PDB entry 9JO2 | electron microscopy, 3.00 A resolution | chains I and K of the 11 polymer chains in the assembly

== Chain I ==
Molecule: 146-nt DNA strand
Organism: Escherichia coli K-12
Sequence (146 nucleotides; row label = number of the first residue in the row):
     2 TCGAGAATCC CGGTGCCGAG GCCGCTCAAT TGGTCGTAGA CAGCTCTAGC ACCGCTTAAA
    62 CGCACGTACG CGCTGTCCCC CGCGTTTTAA CCGCCAAGGG GATTACTCCC TAGTCTCCAG
   122 GCACGTGTCA GATATATACA TCCGAT

== Chain K ==
Protein: ISWI chromatin-remodeling complex ATPase ISW1
Organism: Saccharomyces cerevisiae S288C
Notes: EC 3.6.4.-
UniProtKB: P38144 (ISW1_YEAST); residue numbers follow UniProt; this construct covers 69-1129
Sequence (1061 residues; numbered 69 to 1129; the number before each row is that of its first residue):
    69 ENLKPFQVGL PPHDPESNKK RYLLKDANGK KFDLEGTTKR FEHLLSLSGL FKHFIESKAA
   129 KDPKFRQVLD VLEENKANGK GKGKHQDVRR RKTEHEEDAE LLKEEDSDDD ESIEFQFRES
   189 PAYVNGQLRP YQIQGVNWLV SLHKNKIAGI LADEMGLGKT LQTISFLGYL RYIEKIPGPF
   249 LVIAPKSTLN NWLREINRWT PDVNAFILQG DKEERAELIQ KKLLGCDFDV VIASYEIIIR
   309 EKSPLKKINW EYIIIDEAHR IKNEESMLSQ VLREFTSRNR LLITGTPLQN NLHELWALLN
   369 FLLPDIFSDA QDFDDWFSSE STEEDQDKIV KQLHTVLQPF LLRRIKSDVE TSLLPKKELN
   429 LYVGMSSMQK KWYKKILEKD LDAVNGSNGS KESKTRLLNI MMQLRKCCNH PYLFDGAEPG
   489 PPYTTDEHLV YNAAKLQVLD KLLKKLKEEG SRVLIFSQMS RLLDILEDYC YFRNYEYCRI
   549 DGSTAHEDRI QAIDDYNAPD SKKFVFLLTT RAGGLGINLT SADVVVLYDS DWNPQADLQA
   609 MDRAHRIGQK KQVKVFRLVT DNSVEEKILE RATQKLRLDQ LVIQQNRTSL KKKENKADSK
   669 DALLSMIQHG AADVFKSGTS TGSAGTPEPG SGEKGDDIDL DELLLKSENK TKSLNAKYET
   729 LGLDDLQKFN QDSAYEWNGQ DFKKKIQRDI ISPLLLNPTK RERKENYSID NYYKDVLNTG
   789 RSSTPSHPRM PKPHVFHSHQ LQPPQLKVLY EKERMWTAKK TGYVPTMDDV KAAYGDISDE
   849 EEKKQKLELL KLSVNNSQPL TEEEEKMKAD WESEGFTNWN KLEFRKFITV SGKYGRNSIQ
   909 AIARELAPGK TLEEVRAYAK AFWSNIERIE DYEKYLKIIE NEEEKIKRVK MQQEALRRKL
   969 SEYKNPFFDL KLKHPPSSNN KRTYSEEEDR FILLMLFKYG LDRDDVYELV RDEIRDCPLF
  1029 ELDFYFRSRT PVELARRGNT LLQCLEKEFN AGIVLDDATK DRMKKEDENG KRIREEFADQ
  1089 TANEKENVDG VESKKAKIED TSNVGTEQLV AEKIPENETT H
Disordered / not traced: 69-80, 95-99, 141-180, 388-391, 448-464, 659-1129
Curated features (UniProtKB/Swiss-Prot):
  - motif: Asp324 to His327 (DEAH box)
  - binding site (ATP): Asp221 to Thr228
  - modified residue: Thr694 (Phosphothreonine), Ser846 (Phosphoserine)
  - mutagenesis: Lys227 (K227A: Abolishes ATPase activity)

== Chain I / chain K interface ==
Pairs across the interface (23; chain I residue first):
  DG16(I) - Ser311(K)  hydrogen bond to the phosphate
  DG16(I) - Lys315(K)  salt bridge to the phosphate
  DC17(I) - Lys314(K)  salt bridge to the phosphate
  DG94(I) - Arg328(K)  hydrogen bond to the phosphate
  DG94(I) - Met335(K)  phosphate contact
  DC95(I) - Arg328(K)  salt bridge to the phosphate
  DC95(I) - Ser334(K)  phosphate contact
  DC95(I) - Met335(K)  hydrogen bond to the phosphate
  DC95(I) - Leu336(K)  hydrogen bond to the phosphate
  DC96(I) - Lys330(K)  phosphate contact
  DC96(I) - Asn331(K)  phosphate contact
  DC96(I) - Arg579(K)  hydrogen bond to the phosphate
  DA97(I) - Lys330(K)  salt bridge to the phosphate
  DA97(I) - Asn358(K)  hydrogen bond to the phosphate
  DA97(I) - Arg579(K)  salt bridge to the phosphate
  DA97(I) - Trp600(K)  phosphate contact
  DA97(I) - Asn601(K)  hydrogen bond to the phosphate
  DA97(I) - Lys643(K)  phosphate contact
  DA98(I) - Trp600(K)  sugar contact
  DA98(I) - Arg639(K)  salt bridge to the phosphate
  DA98(I) - Lys643(K)  salt bridge to the phosphate
  DG99(I) - Trp600(K)  phosphate contact
  DG99(I) - Arg639(K)  salt bridge to the phosphate
Other interface residues (no listed pair), chain I (9 interface residues in all): DG100
Other interface residues (no listed pair), chain K (18 interface residues in all): Lys310, Glu362, Met469

== Summary ==
Chain I and chain K form an interface of 9 and 18 residues respectively, with 7 hydrogen bonds and 8 salt
bridges. Polar pairs include DG16(I)-Ser311(K), DG94(I)-Arg328(K) and DC95(I)-Met335(K). Curated annotation
(UniProt) lists 8 ATP-binding residues and one mutagenesis site on chain K.
Chain I is a 146-nt DNA strand (Escherichia coli K-12) and chain K is ISWI chromatin-remodeling complex ATPase
ISW1 (Saccharomyces cerevisiae S288C); the structure, Structure of isw1-nucleosome complex in Apo* state, was
determined by electron microscopy, deposited together with 9JNT, 9JNU, 9JNV, 9JO5, 9LIU and 9LJ2.
